PDB entry 6E05 | X-ray diffraction, 2.50 A resolution | chains A and B

== Chain A (and B) ==
Molecule: ATP-dependent dethiobiotin synthetase BioD
From: Mycobacterium tuberculosis (strain ATCC 25618 / H37Rv)
Notes: EC 6.3.3.3; chain B of this document is another copy of the same molecule, construct and numbering; everything in this record applies to it too
UniProtKB: P9WPQ5 (BIOD_MYCTU); residues 2-226 here = UniProt positions 2-226
Chain sequence (235 residues; each row starts with the number of its first residue; numbers below 1 keep their minus sign (Met-8 is residue -8)):
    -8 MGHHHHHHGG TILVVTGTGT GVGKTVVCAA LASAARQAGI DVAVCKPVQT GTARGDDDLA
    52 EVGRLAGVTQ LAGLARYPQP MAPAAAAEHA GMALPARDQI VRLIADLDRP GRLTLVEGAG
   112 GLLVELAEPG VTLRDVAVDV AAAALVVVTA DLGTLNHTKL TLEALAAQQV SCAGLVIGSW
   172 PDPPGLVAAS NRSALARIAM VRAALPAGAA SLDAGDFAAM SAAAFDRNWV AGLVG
Unresolved in the structure: -8 to -1 (chain B: -8 to -1, 226)
Sequence notes: initiating methionine (-8); expression tag (-7 to 1)
Ion coordination: Mg2+: Thr16, Asp49, Glu108 (together with CTP)
Residues lining bound ligands: CTP (cytidine-5'-triphosphate): Gly10, Thr11, Gly12, Val13, Gly14, Lys15, Thr16, Val17, Lys37, Asp49, Glu108, Gly111, Gly169, Ser170, Leu196, Pro197, Ala198, Gly199, Ala200, Ala201

== Chain A / chain B interface ==
Pairs across the interface (32):
  Thr9(A) with Asn147(B); His148(B), hydrogen bond (backbone-side chain)
  Met72(A) with Leu143(B); Leu177(B), hydrophobic
  Ala73(A) with Leu143(B)
  Ala76(A) with Ser181(B)
  Gly112(A) with Asn147(B)
  Leu113(A) with Asn147(B), hydrogen bond (backbone-side chain)
  Leu114(A) with Asn147(B), hydrogen bond (backbone-side chain); Lys150(B), hydrogen bond (backbone-side chain); Leu151(B), hydrophobic; Glu154(B)
  Val115(A) with Asn147(B)
  Arg125(A) with Glu154(B), salt bridge
  Leu143(A) with Ala73(B)
  Asn147(A) with Thr9(B); Gly112(B); Leu113(B), hydrogen bond (side chain-backbone); Leu114(B), hydrogen bond (side chain-backbone); Val115(B)
  His148(A) with Thr9(B), hydrogen bond (side chain-backbone); His148(B), hydrogen bond
  Lys150(A) with Leu114(B)
  Leu151(A) with Leu114(B), hydrophobic; Leu151(B); Ala155(B), hydrophobic
  Glu154(A) with Leu114(B); Arg125(B), salt bridge; Ala155(B)
  Ala155(A) with Leu151(B), hydrophobic
  Leu177(A) with His80(B)
  Ser181(A) with Ala76(B)
Other interface residues (no listed pair), chain A (28 interface residues in all): Gly10, Thr11, Gln70, Pro71, His80, Glu116, Gly144, Thr152, Ala158, Val178
Other interface residues (no listed pair), chain B (25 interface residues in all): Gly10, Thr11, Pro71, Met72, Thr152, Ala158, Val178

== Overview ==
Chain A and chain B form an interface of 28 and 25 residues respectively, with 8 hydrogen bonds and 2 salt
bridges. Polar contacts include Arg125(A)-Glu154(B), Thr9(A)-His148(B) and Leu113(A)-Asn147(B). Chain A binds
CTP. The Mg2+ site is built by Thr16(A), Asp49(A) and Glu108(A).
Both chains are ATP-dependent dethiobiotin synthetase BioD (Mycobacterium tuberculosis (strain ATCC 25618 /
H37Rv)). Entry 6E05 (Crystal structure of Mycobacterium tuberculosis dethiobiotin synthetase in complex with
cytidine triphosphate solved by precipitant-ligand exchange ...) was determined by X-ray diffraction,
deposited together with 6CZD and 6E06.
